Entry 6N5E (X-ray diffraction, 3.00 A resolution); this record covers chains A and E of the 3 polymer chains in the assembly.

[Chain A]
Name: Hemagglutinin
Organism: Influenza A virus
UniProtKB: P03437 (HEMA_I68A0); residues 37-318 here correspond to UniProt positions 53-334 (UniProt number = residue number + 16)
Sequence (282 residues; numbered 37 to 318; the number before each row is that of its first residue):
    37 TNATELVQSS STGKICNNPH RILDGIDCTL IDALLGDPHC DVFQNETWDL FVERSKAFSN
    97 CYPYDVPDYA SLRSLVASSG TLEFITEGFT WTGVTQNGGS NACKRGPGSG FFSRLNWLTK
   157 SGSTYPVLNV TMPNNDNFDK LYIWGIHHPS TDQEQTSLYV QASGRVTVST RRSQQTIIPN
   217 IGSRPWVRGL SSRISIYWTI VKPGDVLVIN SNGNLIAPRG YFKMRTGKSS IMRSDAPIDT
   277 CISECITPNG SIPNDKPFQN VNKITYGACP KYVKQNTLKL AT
Sequence notes: conflict Asp188 (Asn204 in P03437)
Disulfides: Cys52-Cys277, Cys64-Cys76
Covalent attachments: N-acetylglucosamine (NAG) linked to Asn81, Asn165
Curated features (UniProtKB/Swiss-Prot):
  - glycosylation (N-linked (GlcNAc...) asparagine): Asn38, Asn81, Asn165, Asn285

[Chain E]
Name: FL-1066 heavy chain
Organism: Mus musculus
Sequence (238 residues; each row starts with the number of its first residue; numbers below 1 keep their minus sign (Ala-1 is residue -1)):
    -1 ASDVKLVESG EGLVKPGGSL KLSCAASGFT FSGYDMSWVR QTPEKRLEWV AYIS
   52A S
    53 GGDYIYYADT VKGRFTISRD NARNTLYLQM SSLKSEDTAM YYCTRDSDYY GSRVWFAYWG
   113 QGTLVTVSGA STKGPSVFPL APSSKSTSGG TAALGCLVKD YFPEPVTVSW NSGALTSGVH
   173 TFPAVLQSSG LYSLSSVVTV PSSSLGTQTY ICNVNHKPSN TKVDKRVEPK SCDKGSSLEV
   233 LFQ
Unresolved in the structure: -1 to 0, 226-235
Disulfides: Cys22-Cys95, Cys148-Cys204

[How chain A and chain E interact]
Residue-residue contacts - 27 pairs, chain A then chain E:
  Lys92(A) with Thr28(E); Tyr32(E)
  Ala93(A) with Tyr32(E)
  Phe94(A) with Thr28(E); Phe29(E), hydrophobic; Tyr32(E), hydrophobic
  Asn96(A) with Ser52A(E)
  Asp101(A) with Tyr102(E)
  Val102(A) with Tyr102(E)
  Tyr105(A) with Tyr102(E), hydrophobic
  Ala138(A) with Asp55(E)
  Pro221(A) with Trp107(E), hydrophobic
  Trp222(A) with Trp47(E), hydrophobic; Tyr50(E); Ile57(E), hydrogen bond (side chain-backbone); Trp107(E), hydrogen bond (backbone-side chain)
  Val223(A) with Asp33(E); Trp107(E), hydrophobic
  Arg224(A) with Asp33(E), hydrogen bond (backbone-side chain); Tyr50(E); Ser52(E)
  Gly225(A) with Tyr50(E), hydrogen bond (backbone-side chain); Ser52(E); Asp55(E); Tyr56(E)
  Leu226(A) with Tyr56(E), hydrophobic
  Arg229(A) with Arg105(E)
Other interface residues (no listed pair), chain A (18 interface residues in all): Ser136, Asn137, Arg220
The authors on this interface:
  - epitope / paratope residues, chain A: Pro221(A), Trp222(A)

[Overview]
The interface between chain A and chain E involves 18 residues on one side and 14 on the other, with 4
hydrogen bonds. Among the polar pairs are Trp222(A)-Ile57(E), Trp222(A)-Trp107(E) and Arg224(A)-Asp33(E).
N-acetylglucosamine is covalently linked to Asn81(A) and Asn165(A). From the paper: epitope/paratope residues
Pro221(A) and Trp222(A).
Here chain A is Hemagglutinin (Influenza A virus) and chain E is FL-1066 heavy chain (Mus musculus). Entry
6N5E (Broadly protective antibodies directed to a subdominant influenza hemagglutinin epitope) was determined
by X-ray diffraction, deposited together with 6N5D.
